Entry 1Y09 (X-ray diffraction, 2.25 A resolution); this record covers chains A and C of the 4 polymer chains in the assembly.

== Chain A (and C) ==
Molecule: Hemoglobin alpha chain
Organism: Homo sapiens
Notes: chain C of this document is another copy of the same molecule, construct and numbering; everything in this record applies to it too
UniProtKB: P69905 (HBA_HUMAN); numbering as in UniProt (aligned over 1-141)
Chain sequence (141 residues; numbered 1 to 141; the number before each row is that of its first residue):
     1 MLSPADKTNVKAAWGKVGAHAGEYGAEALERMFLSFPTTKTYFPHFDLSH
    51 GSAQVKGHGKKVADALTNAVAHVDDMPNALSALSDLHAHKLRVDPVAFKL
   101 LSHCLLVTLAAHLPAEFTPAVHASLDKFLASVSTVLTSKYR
Construct notes: engineered mutation M1 (Val in P69905), A97 (Asn in P69905)
Ion coordination: heme Fe near H87 (its only coordinating residue here)
Residues lining bound ligands: heme (HEM): M32, Y42, F43, H45, F46, H58, K61, V62, A65, L66, L83, L86, H87, L91, V93, A97, F98, L101, L105, L136

== Chain A / chain C interface ==
Residue-residue contacts (4; chain A residue first):
  D126(A) - R141(C)  salt bridge
  K127(A) - R141(C)  hydrogen bond (side chain-backbone)
  R141(A) - D126(C)  salt bridge
  R141(A) - K127(C)  hydrogen bond (backbone-side chain)
Interface residues without a listed pair, chain A (5 interface residues in all): A130, S138
Interface residues without a listed pair, chain C (5 interface residues in all): M1, A130

== In short ==
The chain A/chain C interface involves 5 residues from each chain; the contacts include 2 hydrogen bonds and 2
salt bridges. Polar contacts include D126(A)-R141(C) and K127(A)-R141(C). Chain A binds heme.
Both chains are Hemoglobin alpha chain (Homo sapiens). Entry 1Y09 (T-to-T(High) Quaternary Transitions in
Human Hemoglobin: alphaN97A deoxy low-salt) was determined by X-ray diffraction together with 1XXT, 1XY0,
1XZ5, 1XZ7, 1XZU, 1XZV and 45 further entries from the same study.
